4RLP - chain A; structure by X-ray diffraction, 2.79 A resolution.

== Chain A ==
Name: p70S6K1
Source organism: Homo sapiens
Notes: EC 2.7.11.1
UniProt: P23443 (KS6B1_HUMAN); residues 85-372 here = UniProt positions 85-372
Amino-acid sequence (288 residues; row label = number of the first residue in the row):
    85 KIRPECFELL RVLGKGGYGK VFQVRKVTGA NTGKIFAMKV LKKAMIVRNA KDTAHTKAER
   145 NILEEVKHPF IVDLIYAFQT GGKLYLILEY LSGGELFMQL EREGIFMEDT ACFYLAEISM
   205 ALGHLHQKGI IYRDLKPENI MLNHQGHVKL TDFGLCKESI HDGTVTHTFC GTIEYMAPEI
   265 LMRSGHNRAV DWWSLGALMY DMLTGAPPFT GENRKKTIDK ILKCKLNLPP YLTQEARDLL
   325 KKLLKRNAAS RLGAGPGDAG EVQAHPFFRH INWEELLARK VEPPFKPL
Not modelled in the structure: 128-143, 244-254
Residues lining bound ligands: 72B ([(amino-kappaN)methanethiolato](3-fluoro-9-methoxypyrido[2,3-a]pyrrolo[3,4-c]carbazole-5,7(6H,12H)-dionato-kappa~2~N,N')(N-methyl-1,4,7-trithiecan-9-amine-kappa~3~S~1~,S~4~,S~7~)ruthenium): Leu97, Gly98, Lys99, Gly100, Gly103, Lys104, Val105, Ala121, Lys123, Val156, Leu172, Glu173, Tyr174, Leu175, Ser176, Gly178, Glu179, Glu222, Asn223, Met225, Thr235, Asp236
Curated features (UniProtKB/Swiss-Prot):
  - active site: Asp218 (Proton acceptor)
  - binding site (ATP): Leu97 to Val105, Lys123
  - modified residue: Thr252 (Phosphothreonine)
  - natural variant: Gly289 (G289E: In a colorectal cancer sample)
  - mutagenesis: Lys167 (K167N: Greatly reduces activity. Greatly reduces phosphorylation at T-412 and moderately reduces phosphorylation at T-252)
What the authors report for this chain:
  - binding site for 72B: Lys99, Tyr174
  - specificity-determining residues: Tyr174 (proposed by the authors, not directly observed)
  - post-translational modification sites: Thr252 (citing earlier work)

== Summary ==
Chain A binds compound 72B. UniProt lists active-site residue Asp218, 10 ATP-binding residues and one
mutagenesis site. The paper reports a binding site for 72B at Lys99 and Tyr174; the specificity determinant
Tyr174.
Chain A is p70S6K1 (Homo sapiens); the structure, Human p70s6k1 with ruthenium-based inhibitor FL772, was
determined by X-ray diffraction (same publication as 4RLO).
